8E4X - chains A and D of the 4 polymer chains in the assembly; structure by X-ray diffraction, 2.80 A resolution.

# Chain A
Name: Double-stranded RNA-specific editase 1
Source organism: Homo sapiens
Notes: EC 3.5.4.37
UniProt: P78563 (RED1_HUMAN), isoform P78563-4; residues 215-701 here correspond to UniProt positions 243-729 (UniProt number = residue number + 28)
Chain sequence (488 residues; row label = number of the first residue in the row):
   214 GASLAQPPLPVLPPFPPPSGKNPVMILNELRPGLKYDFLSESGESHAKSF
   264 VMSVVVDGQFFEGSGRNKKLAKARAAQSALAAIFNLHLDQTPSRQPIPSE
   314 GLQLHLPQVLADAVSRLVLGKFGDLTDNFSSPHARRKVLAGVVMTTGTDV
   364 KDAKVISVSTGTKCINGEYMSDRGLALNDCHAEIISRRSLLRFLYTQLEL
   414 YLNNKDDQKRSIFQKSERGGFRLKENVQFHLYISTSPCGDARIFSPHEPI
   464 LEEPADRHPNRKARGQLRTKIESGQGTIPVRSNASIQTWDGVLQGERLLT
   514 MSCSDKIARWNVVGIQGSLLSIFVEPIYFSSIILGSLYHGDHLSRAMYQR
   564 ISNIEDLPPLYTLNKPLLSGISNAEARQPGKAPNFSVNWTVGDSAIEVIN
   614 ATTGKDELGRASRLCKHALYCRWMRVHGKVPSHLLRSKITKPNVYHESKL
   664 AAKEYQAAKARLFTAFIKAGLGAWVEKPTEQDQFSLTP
Disordered / not traced: 214-315, 700-701
Differences from the reference sequence: expression tag (214); engineered mutation Gln488 (Glu516 in P78563)
Ion coordination: Zn2+: His394, Cys451, Cys516 (shared with 1 residue of chain C)
Ligand contacts: inositol hexakisphosphate (IHP): Asn391, Asp392, Ile397, Arg400, Arg401, Thr513, Lys519, Arg522, Gly530, Ser531, Lys629, Tyr658, Lys662, Tyr668, Lys672, Trp687, Val688, Glu689, Lys690, Asp695
Reported in the primary citation:
  - binding site for the 32-nt RNA strand: His259, Arg455
  - binding site for the 32-nt RNA strand (chain D): Ser258

# Chain D
Molecule: 32-nt RNA strand
Sequence (32 nucleotides; numbered 1 to 32; the number before each row is that of its first residue):
     1 CGUAGCUAUCAGAGCCCCCCXGCAUCGCGAGC
Modified residues: 4DU (1-(2-deoxy-5-O-phosphono-beta-D-erythro-pentofuranosyl)-1H-imidazo[4,5-c]pyridin-4-amine) at position 21

# Chain A / chain D interface
Residue-residue contacts - 26 pairs, chain A then chain D:
  Arg348(A) with G12(D), salt bridge to the phosphate; A13(D), salt bridge to the phosphate
  Ile456(A) with G22(D), sugar contact; C23(D), hydrogen bond to the sugar
  Phe457(A) with C23(D), phosphate contact; A24(D), phosphate contact
  His471(A) with U25(D), phosphate contact
  Arg474(A) with A24(D), salt bridge to the phosphate; U25(D), salt bridge to the phosphate
  Ala476(A) with C23(D), phosphate contact
  Arg477(A) with C23(D), phosphate contact; A24(D), salt bridge to the phosphate
  Arg481(A) with G22(D), phosphate contact; C23(D), salt bridge to the phosphate
  Gly487(A) with C20(D), sugar contact
  Gln488(A) with C20(D), hydrogen bond to the base; 4DU_21(D), base contact
  Thr490(A) with G22(D), sugar contact
  Ile491(A) with 4DU_21(D), sugar contact; G22(D), phosphate contact
  Pro492(A) with G22(D), phosphate contact
  Arg494(A) with G22(D), salt bridge to the phosphate
  Arg510(A) with C20(D), hydrogen bond to the sugar; 4DU_21(D), base contact
  Gly593(A) with A13(D), phosphate contact
  Lys594(A) with A13(D), phosphate contact
Other interface residues (no listed pair), chain A (20 interface residues in all): Arg470, Ser486, Gly489
Other interface residues (no listed pair), chain D (9 interface residues in all): C19

# Summary
The interface between chain A and chain D involves 20 residues on one side and 9 on the other; the contacts
include 3 hydrogen bonds and 7 salt bridges. Polar pairs include Gln488(A)-C20(D), Ile456(A)-C23(D) and
Arg510(A)-C20(D). From the paper: a binding site for the 32-nt RNA strand at His259(A) and Arg455(A); a
binding site for the 32-nt RNA strand (chain D) at Ser258(A).
Here chain A is Double-stranded RNA-specific editase 1 (Homo sapiens) and chain D is a 32-nt RNA strand. Entry
8E4X (Human Adenosine Deaminase Acting on dsRNA (ADAR2-R2D) bound to dsRNA containing a G:3-deaza dA pair
adjacent ...) was determined by X-ray diffraction, deposited together with 8E0F.
